Entry 6A5O (electron microscopy, 9.90 A resolution (very low resolution: no residue pairs are listed; an interface is given only as per-side residue counts)); this record covers chains N and h of the 23 polymer chains in the assembly.

Chain N:
Molecule: 198-nt DNA strand
Sequence (198 nucleotides; each row starts with the number of its first residue; numbers below 1 keep their minus sign (DG-125 is residue -125)):
  -125 GCTTACGTCAGTCTGGCCATCTTTGTGTTTGGTGTGTTTGGGTGGTGGCC
   -75 GTTTTCGTTGTTTTTTTCTGTCTCGTGCCTGGTGTCTTGGGTGTAATCCC
   -25 CTTGGCGGTTAAAACGCGGGGGACAGCGCGTACGTGCGTTTAAGCGGTGC
    25 TAGAGCTGTCTACGACCAATTGAGCGGCCTCGGCACCGGGATTCTGAT
Disordered / not traced: -125 to -106, -93 to -85

Chain h:
Name: Histone H2B type 1-J
Organism: Homo sapiens
UniProtKB: P06899 (H2B1J_HUMAN); residues -3 to 122 here correspond to UniProt positions 1-126 (UniProt number = residue number + 4)
Amino-acid sequence (129 residues; row label = number of the first residue in the row; numbers below 1 keep their minus sign (Gly-6 is residue -6)):
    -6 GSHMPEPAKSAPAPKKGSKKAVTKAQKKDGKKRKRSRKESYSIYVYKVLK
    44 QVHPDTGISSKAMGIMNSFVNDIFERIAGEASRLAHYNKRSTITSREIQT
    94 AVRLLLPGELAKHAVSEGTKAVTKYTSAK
Disordered / not traced: -6 to 28, 122
Sequence notes: expression tag (-6 to -4)
UniProt features mapped onto this chain:
  - modified residue: Pro-2 (N-acetylproline), Glu-1 (ADP-ribosyl glutamic acid), Lys2 (N6-(2-hydroxyisobutyryl)lysine), Ser3 (ADP-ribosylserine), Lys8 (N6-(beta-hydroxybutyryl)lysine), Lys9 (N6-(2-hydroxyisobutyryl)lysine), Ser11 (Phosphoserine), Lys12 (N6-acetyllysine), Lys13 (N6-(beta-hydroxybutyryl)lysine), Lys17 (N6-(2-hydroxyisobutyryl)lysine), Lys20 (N6-(2-hydroxyisobutyryl)lysine), Lys21 (N6-(2-hydroxyisobutyryl)lysine), Lys31 (N6-(2-hydroxyisobutyryl)lysine), Glu32 (PolyADP-ribosyl glutamic acid), Ser33 (Phosphoserine), Lys40 (N6-(2-hydroxyisobutyryl)lysine), Lys43 (N6-(2-hydroxyisobutyryl)lysine), Lys54 (N6,N6-dimethyllysine), Arg76 (Dimethylated arginine), Lys82 (N6,N6,N6-trimethyllysine) and 6 more in UniProt
  - glycosylation: Ser109 (O-linked (GlcNAc) serine)
  - cross-link (Glycyl lysine isopeptide (Lys-Gly)): Lys2 (interchain with G-Cter in SUMO2), Lys17 (interchain with G-Cter in SUMO2), Lys31 (interchain with G-Cter in ubiquitin), Lys117 (interchain with G-Cter in ubiquitin)

How chain N and chain h interact:
At this resolution (10 A) residue pairs are not listed: 9 residues of chain N and 12 of chain h lie at the interface.

Overview:
9 residues of chain N face 12 of chain h across their interface.
Chain N is a 198-nt DNA strand and chain h is Histone H2B type 1-J (Homo sapiens); the structure, RNA
polymerase II elongation complex stalled at SHL(-6) of the nucleosome, was determined by electron microscopy,
deposited together with 6A5L, 6A5P, 6A5R, 6A5T, 6A5U and 6INQ.
